Entry 4W4Y (X-ray diffraction, 2.30 A resolution); this record covers chain A.

== Chain A ==
Name: c-jun NH2-terminal kinase 3
Source organism: Homo sapiens
Notes: EC 2.7.11.24
UniProtKB: P53779 (MK10_HUMAN); residues 39-402 here = UniProt positions 39-402
Sequence (366 residues; row label = number of the first residue in the row):
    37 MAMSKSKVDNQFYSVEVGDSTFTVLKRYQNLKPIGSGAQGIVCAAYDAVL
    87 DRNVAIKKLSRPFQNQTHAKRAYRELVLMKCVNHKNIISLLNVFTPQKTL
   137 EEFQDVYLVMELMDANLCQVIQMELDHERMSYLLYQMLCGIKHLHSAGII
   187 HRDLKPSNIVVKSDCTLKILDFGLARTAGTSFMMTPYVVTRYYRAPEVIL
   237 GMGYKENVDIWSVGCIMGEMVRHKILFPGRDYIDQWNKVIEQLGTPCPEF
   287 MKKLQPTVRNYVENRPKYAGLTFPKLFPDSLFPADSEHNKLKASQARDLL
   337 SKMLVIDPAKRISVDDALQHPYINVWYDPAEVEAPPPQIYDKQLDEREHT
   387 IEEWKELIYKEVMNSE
Unresolved in the structure: 37-44, 374-379, 401-402
Construct notes: initiating methionine (37); expression tag (38)
Ligand contacts: 3HQ (3-(4-{[(4-methylphenyl)carbamoyl]amino}-1H-pyrazol-1-yl)-N-(2-methylpyridin-4-yl)benzamide): Ile-70, Ser-72, Gly-73, Ala-74, Val-78, Ala-80, Ala-91, Lys-93, Met-115, Ile-124, Leu-126, Leu-144, Val-145, Met-146, Glu-147, Leu-148, Met-149, Asp-150, Ala-151, Asn-152, Gln-155, Val-196, Leu-206
Curated features (UniProtKB/Swiss-Prot):
  - motif: Thr-221 to Tyr-223 (TXY)
  - active site: Asp-189 (Proton acceptor)
  - binding site (ATP): Ile-70 to Val-78, Lys-93
  - modified residue: Thr-221 (Phosphothreonine), Tyr-223 (Phosphotyrosine)
What the authors report for this chain:
  - binding site for 3HQ: Leu-144
  - mutagenesis - L144I: decreased binding to 3HQ
  - specificity-determining residues: Leu-144
  - mutagenesis - L144I (Kd 2.9 uM): unchanged binding to ATP

== Summary ==
Ligands of chain A: compound 3HQ. From UniProt: active-site residue Asp-189 and 10 ATP-binding residues. The
paper reports a binding site for 3HQ at Leu-144; L144I reduces binding to 3HQ.
Chain A is c-jun NH2-terminal kinase 3 (Homo sapiens); the structure, JNK2/3 in complex with
3-(4-{[(4-methylphenyl)carbamoyl]amino}-1H-pyrazol-1-yl)-N-(2-methylpyridin-4-yl)benzamide, was determined by
X-ray diffraction, deposited together with 4W4V, 4W4W and 4W4X.
